Entry 7EZM (electron microscopy, 2.90 A resolution); this record covers chains A and H of the 6 polymer chains in the assembly.

[Chain A]
Protein: fusion protein of Guanine nucleotide-binding protein G(i) subunit alpha-1 and Guanine nucleotide-binding protein G(q) subunit alpha-q
From: Homo sapiens
UniProt: chimeric construct of P63096, P50148: residues 1-36 from P63096 (GNAI1_HUMAN) positions 1-30 (offset varies); residues 37-359 from P50148 positions 37-359 (same numbers)
Amino-acid sequence (353 residues; each row starts with the number of its first residue; note: 6 numbers in that range are skipped by the numbering (no residue carries them; nothing is unmodelled there)):
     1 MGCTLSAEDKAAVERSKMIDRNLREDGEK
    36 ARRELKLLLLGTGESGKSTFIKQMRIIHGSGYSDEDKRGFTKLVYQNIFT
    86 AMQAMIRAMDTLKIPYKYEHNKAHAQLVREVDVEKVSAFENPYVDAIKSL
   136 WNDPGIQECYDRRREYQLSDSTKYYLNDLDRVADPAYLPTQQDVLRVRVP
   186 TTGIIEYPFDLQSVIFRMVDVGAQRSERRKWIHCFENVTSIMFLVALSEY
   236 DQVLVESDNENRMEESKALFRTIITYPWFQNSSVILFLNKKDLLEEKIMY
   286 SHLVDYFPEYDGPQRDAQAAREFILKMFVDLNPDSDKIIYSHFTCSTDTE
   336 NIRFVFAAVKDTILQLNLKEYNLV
Disordered / not traced: 1-3, 65-187
Differences from the reference sequence: engineered mutation Ala-208 (Gly in P50148), Ser-331 (Ala in P50148)
UniProt features mapped onto this chain:
  - lipidation: Gly-2 (N-myristoyl glycine), Cys-3 (S-palmitoyl cysteine)

[Chain H]
Protein: scFv16
From: synthetic construct
Notes: antibody fragment or engineered binder
Amino-acid sequence (247 residues; each row starts with the number of its first residue; note: 13 numbers in that range are skipped by the numbering (no residue carries them; nothing is unmodelled there); a row labelled like 121A-121N holds insertion residues (121A, then the next letters in order)):
     2 VQLVESGGGLVQPGGSRKLSCSASGFAFSSFGMHWVRQAPEKGLEWVAYI
    52 SSGSGTIYYADTVKGRFTISRDDPKNTLFLQMTSLRSEDTAMYYCVRSIY
   102 YYGSSPFDFWGQGTTLTVSA
121A-121N GGGGSGGGGSGGGG
   135 SADIVMTQATSSVPVTPGESVSISCRSSKSLLHSNGNTYLYWFLQRPGQS
   185 PQLLIYRMSNLASGVPDRFSGSGSGTAFTLTISRLEAEDVGVYYCMQHLE
   235 YPLTFGAGTKLEL
Disordered / not traced: 121A-121N
Cystine bridges: Cys-22/Cys-96, Cys-159/Cys-229

[Interface between chain A and chain H]
Pairs across the interface - 23 pairs, chain A then chain H:
  Thr-4(A) / His-167(H)  hydrogen bond (backbone-side chain)
  Ser-6(A) / His-167(H)
  Ser-6(A) / Tyr-173(H)  hydrogen bond
  Ala-7(A) / His-232(H)
  Ala-7(A) / Leu-233(H)
  Ala-7(A) / Tyr-235(H)  hydrophobic
  Glu-8(A) / Tyr-101(H)
  Glu-8(A) / Tyr-173(H)
  Glu-8(A) / Tyr-175(H)  hydrogen bond
  Glu-8(A) / Arg-191(H)  salt bridge
  Glu-8(A) / His-232(H)  salt bridge
  Asp-9(A) / Asn-169(H)  hydrogen bond
  Asp-9(A) / Tyr-173(H)  hydrogen bond
  Lys-10(A) / Tyr-59(H)
  Ala-11(A) / Tyr-50(H)
  Ala-11(A) / Tyr-101(H)  hydrophobic
  Ala-12(A) / Tyr-101(H)
  Glu-14(A) / Ser-52(H)
  Glu-14(A) / Ser-53(H)
  Arg-15(A) / Ser-31(H)  hydrogen bond
  Arg-15(A) / Ile-100(H)
  Arg-15(A) / Tyr-101(H)
  Met-18(A) / Ser-53(H)
Other interface residues (no listed pair), chain A (12 interface residues in all): Leu-5
Other interface residues (no listed pair), chain H (19 interface residues in all): Ser-30, Gly-54, Tyr-102, Pro-107

[Summary]
Chain A and chain H form an interface of 12 and 19 residues respectively; the contacts include 6 hydrogen
bonds and 2 salt bridges. Among the polar pairs are Glu-8(A)/Arg-191(H), Glu-8(A)/His-232(H) and
Thr-4(A)/His-167(H).
Chain A is fusion protein of Guanine nucleotide-binding protein G(i) subunit alpha-1 and Guanine
nucleotide-binding protein G(q) subunit alpha-q (Homo sapiens) and chain H is scFv16 (synthetic construct);
the structure, Cryo-EM structure of an activated Cholecystokinin A receptor (CCKAR)-Gq complex, was determined
by electron microscopy, deposited together with 7EZH and 7EZK.
